Entry 2HHU (X-ray diffraction, 1.80 A resolution); this record covers chains C and A of the 3 polymer chains in the assembly.

[Chain C]
Molecule: 16-nt DNA strand
Sequence (16 nucleotides; numbered 2 to 17; the number before each row is that of its first residue):
     2 GTACXGGCTGATCGCA
Disordered / not traced: 2-4
Modified positions: 6OG (6-O-methyl guanosine-5'-monophosphate) at position 6

[Chain A]
Protein: DNA Polymerase I
Source organism: Geobacillus stearothermophilus
Notes: EC 2.7.7.7; fragment: residues 299-876 (analogous to E Coli Klenow Fragment)
UniProtKB: Q5KWC1 (Q5KWC1_GEOKA); residues 298-876 here correspond to UniProt positions 300-878 (UniProt number = residue number + 2)
Chain sequence (580 residues; each row starts with the number of its first residue):
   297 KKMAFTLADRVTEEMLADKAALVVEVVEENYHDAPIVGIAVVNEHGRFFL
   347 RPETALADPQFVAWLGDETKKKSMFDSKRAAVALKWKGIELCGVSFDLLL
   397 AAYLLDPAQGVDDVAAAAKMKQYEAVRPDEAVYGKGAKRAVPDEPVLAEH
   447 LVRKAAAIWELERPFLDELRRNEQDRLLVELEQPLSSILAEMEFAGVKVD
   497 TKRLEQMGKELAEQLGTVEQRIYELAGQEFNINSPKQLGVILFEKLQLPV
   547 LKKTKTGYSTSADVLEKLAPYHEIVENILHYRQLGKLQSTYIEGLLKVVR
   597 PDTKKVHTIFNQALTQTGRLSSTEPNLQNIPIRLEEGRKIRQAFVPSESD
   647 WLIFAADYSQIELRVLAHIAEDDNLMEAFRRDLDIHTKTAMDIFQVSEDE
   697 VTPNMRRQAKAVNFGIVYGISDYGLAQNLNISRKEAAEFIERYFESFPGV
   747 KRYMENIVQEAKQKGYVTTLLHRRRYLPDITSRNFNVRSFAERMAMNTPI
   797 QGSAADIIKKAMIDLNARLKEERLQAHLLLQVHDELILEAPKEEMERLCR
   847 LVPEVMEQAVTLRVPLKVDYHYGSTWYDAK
Metal / ion sites: Mg2+: Asp653, Tyr654, Asp830
Ligand contacts: 2'-deoxycytidine-5'-triphosphate (DCP): Glu469, Gln470, Asp471, Arg472, Leu473, Leu766, Leu767, His768

[How chain C and chain A interact]
Contacting residue pairs - 46 pairs, chain C then chain A:
  DC5(C) with Ala707(A), hydrogen bond to the base; Gly711(A), base contact; Tyr714(A), base contact; Gly715(A), sugar contact; Ile716(A), base contact; Ser717(A), hydrogen bond to the sugar; Tyr719(A), phosphate contact; Gly720(A), sugar contact; Leu721(A), base contact; Asn724(A), base contact; Arg789(A), hydrogen bond to the phosphate
  6OG_6(C) with Arg615(A), base contact; Tyr714(A), sugar contact; Phe786(A), phosphate contact; Arg789(A), salt bridge to the phosphate; Asn793(A), sugar contact; Gln797(A), base contact
  DG7(C) with Gln612(A), phosphate contact; Thr613(A), sugar contact; Arg615(A), base contact; Arg771(A), salt bridge to the phosphate; Phe786(A), phosphate contact; Met790(A), phosphate contact; Gln797(A), hydrogen bond to the sugar
  DG8(C) with Leu610(A), sugar contact; Thr611(A), phosphate contact; Gln612(A), hydrogen bond to the phosphate; Ser617(A), phosphate contact; Asn625(A), base contact
  DC9(C) with Leu610(A), phosphate contact; Ser617(A), hydrogen bond to the phosphate; Ser618(A), sugar contact; Thr619(A), phosphate contact; Asn622(A), hydrogen bond to the sugar
  DT10(C) with Thr619(A), phosphate contact; Glu620(A), hydrogen bond to the phosphate
  DG11(C) with Ser585(A), phosphate contact; Thr586(A), sugar contact; Gly590(A), phosphate contact
  DA12(C) with Asn529(A), phosphate contact; Ser585(A), hydrogen bond to the phosphate
  DT13(C) with Asn527(A), hydrogen bond to the phosphate; Asn529(A), sugar contact; Ser530(A), hydrogen bond to the phosphate
  DC14(C) with Ser530(A), hydrogen bond to the phosphate; Gln533(A), hydrogen bond to the phosphate
Also at the interface, not in a pair above, chain A (39 interface residues in all): Lys532, Lys582, Glu589, Phe710, His829

[In short]
The interface between chain C and chain A involves 10 residues on one side and 39 on the other; the contacts
include 13 hydrogen bonds and 2 salt bridges. Among the polar pairs are DC5(C)-Ala707(A), DC5(C)-Ser717(A) and
DG7(C)-Gln797(A). Chain A binds 2'-deoxycytidine-5'-triphosphate.
Here chain C is a 16-nt DNA strand and chain A is DNA Polymerase I (Geobacillus stearothermophilus). Entry
2HHU (C:O6-methyl-guanine in the polymerase postinsertion site (-1 basepair position)) was determined by X-ray
diffraction, deposited together with 2HHQ, 2HHS, 2HHT, 2HHV, 2HHW, 2HHX and 3 further entries.
